Entry 7VMJ (X-ray diffraction, 2.90 A resolution); this record covers chains B and C of the 6 polymer chains in the assembly.

[Chain B]
Molecule: Tubulin beta-2B chain
From: Bos taurus
UniProt: Q6B856 (TBB2B_BOVIN); the author numbering skips numbers that UniProt does not, so the offset changes along the chain: 1-358 = UniProt 1-358; 367-453 = UniProt 359-445
Amino-acid sequence (445 residues; numbered 1 to 453; 8 numbers in that range are skipped by the numbering (no residue carries them; nothing is unmodelled there); the number before each row is that of its first residue):
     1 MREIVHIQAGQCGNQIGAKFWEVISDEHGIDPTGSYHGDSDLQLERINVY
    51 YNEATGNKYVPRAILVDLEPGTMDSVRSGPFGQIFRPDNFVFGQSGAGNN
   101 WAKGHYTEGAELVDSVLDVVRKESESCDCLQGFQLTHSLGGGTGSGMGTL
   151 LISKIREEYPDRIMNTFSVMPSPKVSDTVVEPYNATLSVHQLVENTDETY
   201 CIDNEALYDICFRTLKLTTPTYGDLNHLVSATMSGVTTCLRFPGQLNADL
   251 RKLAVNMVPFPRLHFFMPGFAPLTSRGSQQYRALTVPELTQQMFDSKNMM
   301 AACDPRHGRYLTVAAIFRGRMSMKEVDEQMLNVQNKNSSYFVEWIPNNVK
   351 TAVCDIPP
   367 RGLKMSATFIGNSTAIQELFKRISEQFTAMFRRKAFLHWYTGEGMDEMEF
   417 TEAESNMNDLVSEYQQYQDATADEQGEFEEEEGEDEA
Unresolved in the structure: 1, 277-279, 437-453
Curated features (UniProtKB/Swiss-Prot):
  - motif: M1 to I4 (MREI motif)
  - binding site (GTP): Q11, E69, S138, G142, T143, G144, N204, N226
  - binding site (Mg(2+)): E69
  - modified residue: S40 (Phosphoserine), T55 (Phosphothreonine), K58 (N6-acetyllysine), S172 (Phosphoserine), T285 (Phosphothreonine), T290 (Phosphothreonine), R318 (Omega-N-methylarginine), E446 (5-glutamyl polyglutamate)
  - cross-link (Glycyl lysine isopeptide (Lys-Gly)): K58 (interchain with G-Cter in ubiquitin), K324 (interchain with G-Cter in ubiquitin)
Ion coordination: Mg2+: Q11 (together with GDP)
Ligand contacts:
  - 7PU (N-[3-[[6-[[3-[bis(fluoranyl)methyl]phenyl]amino]pyrimidin-4-yl]amino]phenyl]cyclopropanecarboxamide): Y50, Q134, N165, F167, E198, Y200, V236, T237, C239, L240, L246, N247, A248, D249, L250, K252, L253, N256, M257, V313, A314, A315, I316, K350, T351, A352
  - GDP (guanosine-5'-diphosphate): A9, G10, Q11, C12, G13, Q15, I16, N99, S138, G140, G141, G142, T143, G144, V169, P171, V175, D177, E181, N204, L207, Y222, L225, N226

[Chain C]
Molecule: Tubulin alpha-1B chain
From: Bos taurus
UniProt: P81947 (TBA1B_BOVIN); residue numbers follow UniProt; this construct covers 1-450
Amino-acid sequence (450 residues; each row starts with the number of its first residue):
     1 MRECISIHVGQAGVQIGNACWELYCLEHGIQPDGQMPSDKTIGGGDDSFN
    51 TFFSETGAGKHVPRAVFVDLEPTVIDEVRTGTYRQLFHPEQLITGKEDAA
   101 NNYARGHYTIGKEIIDLVLDRIRKLADQCTGLQGFLVFHSFGGGTGSGFT
   151 SLLMERLSVDYGKKSKLEFSIYPAPQVSTAVVEPYNSILTTHTTLEHSDC
   201 AFMVDNEAIYDICRRNLDIERPTYTNLNRLISQIVSSITASLRFDGALNV
   251 DLTEFQTNLVPYPRIHFPLATYAPVISAEKAYHEQLSVAEITNACFEPAN
   301 QMVKCDPRHGKYMACCLLYRGDVVPKDVNAAIATIKTKRSIQFVDWCPTG
   351 FKVGINYQPPTVVPGGDLAKVQRAVCMLSNTTAIAEAWARLDHKFDLMYA
   401 KRAFVHWYVGEGMEEGEFSEAREDMAALEKDYEEVGVDSVEGEGEEEGEE
Unresolved in the structure: 441-450
Ion coordination: Ca2+: D39, T41, G44, E55
Ligand contacts: GTP (guanosine-5'-triphosphate): G10, Q11, A12, Q15, I16, D69, D98, A99, A100, N101, S140, G142, G143, G144, T145, G146, I171, P173, V177, S178, E183, N206, Y224, L227, N228, I231

[Interface between chain B and chain C]
Residue-residue contacts (36; chain B residue first):
  S95(B) - R2(C)
  N99(B) - E254(C)
  D177(B) - E254(C)
  D177(B) - K352(C)  hydrogen bond (backbone-side chain)
  T178(B) - E254(C)
  T178(B) - N258(C)
  V179(B) - N258(C)  hydrogen bond (backbone-side chain)
  V179(B) - P348(C)  hydrophobic
  T219(B) - K326(C)
  T219(B) - N329(C)
  A395(B) - W346(C)
  M396(B) - W346(C)
  R398(B) - D345(C)  salt bridge
  R398(B) - S439(C)  hydrogen bond
  R399(B) - Y262(C)  hydrogen bond (backbone-side chain)
  R399(B) - D345(C)  salt bridge
  R399(B) - W346(C)
  R399(B) - E434(C)  hydrogen bond (side chain-backbone)
  R399(B) - V435(C)
  R399(B) - V437(C)  hydrogen bond (side chain-backbone)
  R399(B) - D438(C)
  R399(B) - S439(C)  hydrogen bond
  K400(B) - Y262(C)
  A401(B) - Y262(C)
  A401(B) - W346(C)  hydrophobic
  F402(B) - T257(C)
  F402(B) - N258(C)
  F402(B) - P261(C)  hydrogen bond (backbone-backbone)
  F402(B) - W346(C)  hydrophobic
  H404(B) - V260(C)  hydrogen bond (side chain-backbone)
  H404(B) - P261(C)
  H404(B) - Y262(C)
  H404(B) - P263(C)
  W405(B) - Q256(C)
  W405(B) - T257(C)  hydrogen bond (side chain-backbone)
  W405(B) - V260(C)
Other interface residues (no listed pair), chain B (19 interface residues in all): Q94, G98, V180, L403
Other interface residues (no listed pair), chain C (21 interface residues in all): C347

[In short]
Chain B and chain C form an interface of 19 and 21 residues respectively; the contacts include 10 hydrogen
bonds and 2 salt bridges. Among the polar pairs are R398(B)-D345(C), R399(B)-D345(C) and D177(B)-K352(C).
Bound to chain B: GDP and compound 7PU.
Chain B is Tubulin beta-2B chain and chain C is Tubulin alpha-1B chain, both from Bos taurus; the structure,
Crystal structure of tubulin with 17a, was determined by X-ray diffraction.
